Entry 1VWL (X-ray diffraction, 1.45 A resolution); this record covers chains B and D of the 4 polymer chains in the assembly.

== Chain B (and D) ==
Molecule: Streptavidin
Source organism: Streptomyces avidinii
Notes: chain D of this document is another copy of the same molecule, construct and numbering; everything in this record applies to it too
UniProtKB: P22629 (SAV_STRAV); residues 13-135 here correspond to UniProt positions 37-159 (UniProt number = residue number + 24)
Sequence (123 residues; each row starts with the number of its first residue):
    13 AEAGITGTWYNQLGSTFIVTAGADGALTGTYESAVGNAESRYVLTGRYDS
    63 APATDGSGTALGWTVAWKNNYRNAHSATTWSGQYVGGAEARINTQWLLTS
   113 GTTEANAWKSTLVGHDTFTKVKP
Curated features (UniProtKB/Swiss-Prot):
  - motif: Arg-59 to Asp-61 (Cell attachment site)
  - binding site (biotin): Tyr-43, Tyr-54, Trp-92, Trp-108, Trp-120

== How chain B and chain D interact ==
Residue-residue contacts - 93 pairs, chain B then chain D:
  Val-55(B) / Arg-59(D)
  Thr-57(B) / Thr-57(D)  hydrogen bond
  Thr-57(B) / Gly-58(D)
  Thr-57(B) / Arg-59(D)
  Gly-58(B) / Thr-57(D)
  Arg-59(B) / Val-55(D)
  Arg-59(B) / Thr-57(D)
  Arg-59(B) / Thr-76(D)
  Arg-59(B) / Ala-78(D)
  Tyr-60(B) / Ala-78(D)
  Asp-61(B) / Ala-78(D)
  Asp-61(B) / Trp-79(D)
  Asp-61(B) / Lys-80(D)
  Asp-61(B) / Asn-85(D)  hydrogen bond
  Asp-61(B) / His-87(D)  salt bridge
  Asp-61(B) / Ser-88(D)  hydrogen bond (side chain-backbone)
  Ser-62(B) / Lys-80(D)
  Ser-62(B) / Asn-85(D)  hydrogen bond (backbone-side chain)
  Ala-63(B) / Lys-80(D)
  Ala-63(B) / Asn-85(D)  hydrogen bond (backbone-side chain)
  Ala-63(B) / His-87(D)
  Pro-64(B) / His-87(D)
  Ala-65(B) / His-87(D)
  Asp-67(B) / Thr-115(D)
  Gly-68(B) / Thr-115(D)
  Ser-69(B) / Thr-114(D)
  Ser-69(B) / Thr-115(D)
  Gly-70(B) / Gly-113(D)
  Gly-70(B) / Thr-114(D)  hydrogen bond (backbone-backbone)
  Ala-72(B) / Ser-88(D)
  Ala-72(B) / Ala-89(D)
  Ala-72(B) / Thr-111(D)
  Leu-73(B) / Ala-89(D)
  Gly-74(B) / Thr-76(D)
  Gly-74(B) / Thr-91(D)
  Trp-75(B) / Thr-76(D)  hydrogen bond (backbone-side chain)
  Thr-76(B) / Arg-59(D)
  Thr-76(B) / Gly-74(D)
  Thr-76(B) / Trp-75(D)  hydrogen bond (side chain-backbone)
  Thr-76(B) / Thr-76(D)
  Ala-78(B) / Arg-59(D)
  Ala-78(B) / Tyr-60(D)
  Lys-80(B) / Asp-61(D)
  Lys-80(B) / Ser-62(D)
  Lys-80(B) / Ala-63(D)
  Asn-85(B) / Asp-61(D)  hydrogen bond
  Asn-85(B) / Ser-62(D)  hydrogen bond (side chain-backbone)
  Asn-85(B) / Ala-63(D)  hydrogen bond (side chain-backbone)
  His-87(B) / Asp-61(D)  salt bridge
  His-87(B) / Ala-63(D)  hydrogen bond (side chain-backbone)
  His-87(B) / Pro-64(D)
  His-87(B) / Ala-65(D)  hydrogen bond (side chain-backbone)
  Ser-88(B) / Asp-61(D)  hydrogen bond (backbone-side chain)
  Ser-88(B) / Ala-72(D)
  Ala-89(B) / Ala-72(D)
  Ala-89(B) / Leu-73(D)
  Ala-89(B) / Ser-93(D)
  Thr-91(B) / Gly-74(D)
  Thr-91(B) / Thr-91(D)  hydrogen bond
  Thr-91(B) / Trp-92(D)
  Thr-91(B) / Ser-93(D)
  Trp-92(B) / Thr-91(D)
  Ser-93(B) / Ala-89(D)
  Ser-93(B) / Thr-91(D)
  Ser-93(B) / Leu-109(D)  hydrogen bond (side chain-backbone)
  Ser-93(B) / Thr-111(D)  hydrogen bond
  Gly-94(B) / Thr-111(D)
  Gln-95(B) / Thr-111(D)
  Gln-95(B) / Ser-112(D)
  Gln-95(B) / Gly-113(D)
  Gln-95(B) / Thr-114(D)  hydrogen bond
  Gln-95(B) / Ser-122(D)
  Val-97(B) / Glu-116(D)
  Gln-107(B) / Leu-109(D)
  Leu-109(B) / Ser-93(D)  hydrogen bond (backbone-side chain)
  Leu-109(B) / Gln-107(D)
  Leu-109(B) / Leu-109(D)  hydrophobic
  Thr-111(B) / Ala-72(D)
  Thr-111(B) / Ser-93(D)  hydrogen bond
  Thr-111(B) / Gly-94(D)
  Ser-112(B) / Gln-95(D)
  Gly-113(B) / Ser-69(D)
  Gly-113(B) / Gly-70(D)
  Gly-113(B) / Gln-95(D)
  Thr-114(B) / Gly-68(D)
  Thr-114(B) / Ser-69(D)
  Thr-114(B) / Gly-70(D)  hydrogen bond (backbone-backbone)
  Thr-114(B) / Gln-95(D)  hydrogen bond
  Thr-115(B) / Asp-67(D)
  Thr-115(B) / Gly-68(D)
  Thr-115(B) / Ser-69(D)
  Ser-122(B) / Gln-95(D)
  Thr-123(B) / Gln-107(D)  hydrogen bond
Other interface residues (no listed pair), chain B (45 interface residues in all): Trp-79, Ala-86, Trp-108, Leu-110, Glu-116
Other interface residues (no listed pair), chain D (45 interface residues in all): Ala-86, Trp-108, Leu-110, Ala-119, Thr-123

== Summary ==
The chain B/chain D interface involves 45 residues from each chain; the contacts include 23 hydrogen bonds and
2 salt bridges. Polar pairs include Asp-61(B)/His-87(D), Thr-57(B)/Thr-57(D) and Asp-61(B)/Asn-85(D). Curated
annotation (UniProt) lists 5 biotin-binding residues on chain B.
Chain B and chain D are both Streptavidin (Streptomyces avidinii); the structure,
Streptavidin-cyclo-[5-S-valeramide-hpqgppc]k-NH2, ph 3.5, I222 complex, was determined by X-ray diffraction,
deposited together with 1VWA, 1VWB, 1VWC, 1VWD, 1VWE, 1VWF and 11 further entries.
